4FNP - chains A and C of the 4 polymer chains in the assembly; structure by X-ray diffraction, 2.80 A resolution.

== Chain A (and C) ==
Molecule: Alpha-galactosidase AgaA
Source organism: Geobacillus stearothermophilus
Notes: EC 3.2.1.22; chain C of this document is another copy of the same molecule, construct and numbering; everything in this record applies to it too
UniProt: Q9ALJ4 (Q9ALJ4_GEOSE); residues 1-729 here = UniProt positions 1-729
Sequence (729 residues; each row starts with the number of its first residue):
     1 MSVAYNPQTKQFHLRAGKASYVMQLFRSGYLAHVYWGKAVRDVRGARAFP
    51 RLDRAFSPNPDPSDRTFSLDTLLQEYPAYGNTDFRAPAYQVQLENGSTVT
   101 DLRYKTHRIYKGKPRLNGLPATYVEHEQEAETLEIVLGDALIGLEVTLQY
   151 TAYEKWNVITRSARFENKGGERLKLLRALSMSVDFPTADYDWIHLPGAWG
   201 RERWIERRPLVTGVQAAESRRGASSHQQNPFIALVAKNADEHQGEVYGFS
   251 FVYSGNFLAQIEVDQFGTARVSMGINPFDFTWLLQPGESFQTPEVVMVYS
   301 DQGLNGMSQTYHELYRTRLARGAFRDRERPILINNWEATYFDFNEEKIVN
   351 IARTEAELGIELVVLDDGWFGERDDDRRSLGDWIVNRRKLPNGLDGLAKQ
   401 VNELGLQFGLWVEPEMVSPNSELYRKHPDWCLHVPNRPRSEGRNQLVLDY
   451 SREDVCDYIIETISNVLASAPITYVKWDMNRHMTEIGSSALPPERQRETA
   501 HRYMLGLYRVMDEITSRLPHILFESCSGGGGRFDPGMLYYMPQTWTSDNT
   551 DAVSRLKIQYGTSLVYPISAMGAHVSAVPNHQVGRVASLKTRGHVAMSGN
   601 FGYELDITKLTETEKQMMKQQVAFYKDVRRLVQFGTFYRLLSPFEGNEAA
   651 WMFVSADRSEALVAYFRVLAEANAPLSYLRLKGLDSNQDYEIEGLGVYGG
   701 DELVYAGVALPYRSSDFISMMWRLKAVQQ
Disordered / not traced: 1-9, 728-729
Construct notes: engineered mutation Glu355 (Ala in Q9ALJ4), Leu518 (Phe in Q9ALJ4), Val704 (Met in Q9ALJ4)
Curated features (UniProtKB/Swiss-Prot):
  - active site: Asp478 (Nucleophile), Asp548 (Proton donor)
  - binding site (substrate): Asp53, Trp199, Asp366, Asp367, Arg443, Lys476 to Asn480, Cys526, Asp548
  - mutagenesis: Trp336 (W336A: Very strongly reduced hydrolytic efficiency against raffinose, but displays medium level of transglycosylation activity compared to none with wild-type enzyme ...), Asp478 (D478A: Loss of activity), Asp548 (D548N: Loss of activity)

== How chain A and chain C interact ==
Pairs across the interface - 36 pairs, chain A then chain C:
  Trp199(A) - Asn673(C)  hydrogen bond (backbone-side chain)
  Gly200(A) - Ala672(C)
  Arg201(A) - Glu671(C)  salt bridge
  Arg201(A) - Ala672(C)  hydrogen bond (side chain-backbone)
  Arg201(A) - Asn673(C)  hydrogen bond (side chain-backbone)
  Arg201(A) - Pro675(C)
  Trp204(A) - Glu671(C)
  Asn549(A) - Ala672(C)
  Gln582(A) - Ala672(C)
  Val583(A) - Ala670(C)  hydrophobic
  Val583(A) - Ala672(C)  hydrophobic
  Val583(A) - Ser714(C)
  Val583(A) - Ser715(C)  hydrogen bond (backbone-backbone)
  Gly584(A) - Ser715(C)
  Arg585(A) - Leu669(C)
  Arg585(A) - Ala670(C)  hydrogen bond (side chain-backbone)
  Arg585(A) - Asp716(C)  salt bridge
  Val668(A) - Leu669(C)  hydrophobic
  Leu669(A) - Arg585(C)
  Leu669(A) - Val668(C)  hydrophobic
  Leu669(A) - Leu669(C)  hydrophobic
  Ala670(A) - Val583(C)
  Ala670(A) - Arg585(C)  hydrogen bond (backbone-side chain)
  Glu671(A) - Arg201(C)  salt bridge
  Glu671(A) - Trp204(C)
  Ala672(A) - Arg201(C)  hydrogen bond (backbone-side chain)
  Ala672(A) - Asn549(C)
  Ala672(A) - Val583(C)
  Asn673(A) - Trp199(C)  hydrogen bond (side chain-backbone)
  Asn673(A) - Arg201(C)  hydrogen bond (backbone-side chain)
  Pro675(A) - Arg201(C)
  Ser714(A) - Val583(C)
  Ser715(A) - Val583(C)  hydrogen bond (backbone-backbone)
  Asp716(A) - Arg585(C)  salt bridge
  Asp716(A) - Phe717(C)
  Phe717(A) - Asp716(C)
Interface residues without a listed pair, chain A (22 interface residues in all): Ala198, Ala674
Interface residues without a listed pair, chain C (21 interface residues in all): Ala198, Gly200, Gln582, Gly584

== In short ==
The interface between chain A and chain C involves 22 residues on one side and 21 on the other; the contacts
include 10 hydrogen bonds and 4 salt bridges. Polar contacts include Arg201(A)-Glu671(C), Arg585(A)-Asp716(C)
and Trp199(A)-Asn673(C).
Both chains are Alpha-galactosidase AgaA (Geobacillus stearothermophilus). Entry 4FNP (Crystal structure of
GH36 alpha-galactosidase AgaA A355E from Geobacillus stearothermophilus) was determined by X-ray diffraction
(same publication as 4FNQ, 4FNR, 4FNS, 4FNT and 4FNU).
